7TTR - chains B and P of the 7 polymer chains in the assembly; structure by electron microscopy, 2.96 A resolution.

Chain B:
Name: Caseinolytic peptidase B protein homolog
Source organism: Homo sapiens
Notes: EC 3.6.1.-
UniProt: Q9H078 (CLPB_HUMAN); numbering as in UniProt (aligned over 127-707)
Chain sequence (584 residues; numbered 124 to 707; the number before each row is that of its first residue):
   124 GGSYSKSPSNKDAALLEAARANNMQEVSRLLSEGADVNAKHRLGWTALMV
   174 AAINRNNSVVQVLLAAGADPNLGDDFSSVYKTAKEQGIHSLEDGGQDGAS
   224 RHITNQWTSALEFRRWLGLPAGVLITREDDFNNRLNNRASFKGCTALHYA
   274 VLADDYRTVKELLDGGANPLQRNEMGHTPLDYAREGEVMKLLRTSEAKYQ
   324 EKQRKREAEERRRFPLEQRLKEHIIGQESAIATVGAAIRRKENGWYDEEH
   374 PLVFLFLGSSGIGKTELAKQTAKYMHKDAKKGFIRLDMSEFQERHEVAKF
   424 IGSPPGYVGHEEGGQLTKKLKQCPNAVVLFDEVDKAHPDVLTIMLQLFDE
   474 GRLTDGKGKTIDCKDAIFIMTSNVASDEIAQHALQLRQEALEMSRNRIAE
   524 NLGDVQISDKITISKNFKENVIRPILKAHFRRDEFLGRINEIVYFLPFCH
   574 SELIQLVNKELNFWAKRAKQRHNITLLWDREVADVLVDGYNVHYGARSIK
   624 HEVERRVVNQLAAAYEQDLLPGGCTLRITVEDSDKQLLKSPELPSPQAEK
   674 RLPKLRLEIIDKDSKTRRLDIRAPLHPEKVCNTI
Not modelled in the structure: 124-326, 516-534, 657-707
Differences from the reference sequence: expression tag (124-126)
Residues lining bound ligands:
  - ATP-gamma-S (AGS; phosphothiophosphoric acid-adenylate ester): His-373, Asp-472, Glu-557, Arg-561
  - ATP-gamma-S: His-346, Ile-347, Ile-348, Gln-350, Ser-382, Ser-383, Gly-384, Ile-385, Gly-386, Lys-387, Thr-388, Glu-389, Asp-454, Glu-455, Phe-571, Leu-579, Ala-619, Arg-620, Lys-623
Curated features (UniProtKB/Swiss-Prot):
  - region: Leu-507 to Thr-535 (Regulatory)
  - binding site (ATP): His-346, Ile-348, Ser-383, Gly-384, Ile-385, Gly-386, Lys-387, Thr-388, Glu-455, Asn-496, Arg-561, Arg-620
  - modified residue: Lys-589 (N6-acetyllysine)
  - natural variant: Thr-268 (T268M: In MGCA7B), Tyr-272 (Y272C: In MGCA7B), Thr-388 (T388K: In SCN9), Lys-404 (K404T: In MGCA7A), Arg-408 (R408G: In MGCA7B), Met-411 (M411I: In MGCA7B), Pro-427 (P427L: In MGCA7A), Glu-435 to Gly-436 (sequence variant, change not given here; In MGCA7B), Cys-486 (C486R: In MGCA7B), Asn-496 (N496K: In SCN9), Glu-501 (E501K: In MGCA7B), Glu-557 (E557K: In SCN9), 11 further natural variant entries in UniProt
  - mutagenesis: Arg-178 (R178E: Shows higher order assembly but disaggregase activity is severely impaired by 70-80%), Arg-257 (R257E: Shows higher order assembly but disaggregase activity is severely impaired by 70-80%), Lys-387 (K387A: Loss of ATP hydrolysis activity. Loss of ATP-dependent protein disaggregase activity), Arg-417 (R417A: No effect on ATPase activity but shows decreased disaggregase activity), Tyr-430 (Y430A: Decreased ATP hydrolysis activity. Loss of ATP-dependent protein disaggregase activity), Val-431 (V431G: Decreased ATP hydrolysis activity. Loss of ATP-dependent protein disaggregase activity), Glu-455 (E455Q: Loss of ATP hydrolysis activity at pH 8.0. No effect on ATP hydrolysis activity at pH 6.8. Loss of ATP-dependent protein disaggregase activity at pH 8.0 and 6.8), Arg-475 (R475Q: Severely decreased ATP hydrolysis activity. Loss of ATP-dependent protein disaggregase activity), Arg-650 (R650P: No effect on ATP hydrolysis activity. Loss of ATP-dependent protein disaggregase activity)
What the authors report for this chain:
  - binding site for Beta-casein (chain P): Arg-417, His-418, Gly-429 to Gly-432
  - mutagenesis - Y430A: decreased catalytic activity (ATPase activity) (citing earlier work)
  - mutagenesis - Y430A: abolished catalytic activity (disaggregase activity) (citing earlier work)
  - mutagenesis - V431G: decreased catalytic activity (ATPase activity)
  - mutagenesis - V431G: abolished catalytic activity (disaggregase activity)
  - binding site for ATP-gamma-S: Lys-387, Thr-388, Glu-455, Asn-496, Glu-557, Arg-561, Arg-620
  - self-association interface (contacts with another copy of this molecule); pairs are residue here / residue on that copy: Arg-475/Arg-408, Arg-475
  - disease-associated variants - T268M, A269T, Y272C, T388K, M411I, C486R, N496K, E501K, E557K, R561G, A591V, R620C, R628C, R650P (citing earlier work)
  - disease-associated variants - R408G, R475Q, N496K, R561G, A591V, R620C: decreased catalytic activity (disaggregase activity) (citing earlier work)

Chain P:
Name: Beta-casein
UniProt: T1T0C1 (T1T0C1_BOVIN); numbering as in UniProt (aligned over 1-224)
Chain sequence (224 residues; row label = number of the first residue in the row; X marks 14 residues of unknown identity (built as UNK)):
     1 XXXXXXXXXXXXXXARELEELNVPGEIVESLSSSEESITRINKKIEKFQS
    51 EEQQQTEDELQDKIHPFAQTQSLVYPFPGPIPNSLPQNIPPLTQTPVVVP
   101 PFLQPEVMGVSKVKGAMAPKHKEMPFPKYPVEPLTESQSLTLTDVENLHL
   151 PLPLLQSWMHQPHQPLPPTVMFPPQSVLSLSQSKVLPVPQKAVPYPQRDM
   201 PIQAFLLYQEPVLGPVRGPFPIIV
Not modelled in the structure: 15-224
Differences from the reference sequence: conflict UNK_1 (Met in T1T0C1), UNK_2 (Lys in T1T0C1), UNK_3 (Val in T1T0C1), UNK_4 (Leu in T1T0C1), UNK_5 (Ile in T1T0C1), UNK_6 (Leu in T1T0C1), UNK_7 (Ala in T1T0C1), UNK_8 (Cys in T1T0C1), UNK_9 (Leu in T1T0C1), UNK_10 (Val in T1T0C1), UNK_11 (Ala in T1T0C1), UNK_12 (Leu in T1T0C1), UNK_13 (Ala in T1T0C1), UNK_14 (Leu in T1T0C1)

Interface between chain B and chain P:
Chain B side of the interface, 4 residues: His-418, Gly-429, Tyr-430, Val-431

In short:
Chain B and chain P make no direct contact in this assembly. Chain B binds ATP-gamma-S. From the paper: a
binding site for ATP-gamma-S at Lys-387(B), Thr-388(B) and Glu-455(B) among others; R408G, R475Q and N496K of
chain B, among others, reduce catalytic activity (disaggregase activity); 8 substitutions were tested in all.
Chain B is Caseinolytic peptidase B protein homolog (Homo sapiens) and chain P is Beta-casein; the structure,
Skd3_ATPyS_FITC-casein Hexamer, AAA+ only, was determined by electron microscopy (same publication as 7TTS).
